PDB entry 7XVE | electron microscopy, 2.70 A resolution | chains A and B of the 3 polymer chains in the assembly

Chain A:
Molecule: Sodium channel protein type 9 subunit alpha
From: Homo sapiens
UniProt: Q15858 (SCN9A_HUMAN); residue numbers follow UniProt; this construct covers 1-1988
Chain sequence (2022 residues; numbered -33 to 1988; the number before each row is that of its first residue; numbers below 1 keep their minus sign (Glu-33 is residue -33)):
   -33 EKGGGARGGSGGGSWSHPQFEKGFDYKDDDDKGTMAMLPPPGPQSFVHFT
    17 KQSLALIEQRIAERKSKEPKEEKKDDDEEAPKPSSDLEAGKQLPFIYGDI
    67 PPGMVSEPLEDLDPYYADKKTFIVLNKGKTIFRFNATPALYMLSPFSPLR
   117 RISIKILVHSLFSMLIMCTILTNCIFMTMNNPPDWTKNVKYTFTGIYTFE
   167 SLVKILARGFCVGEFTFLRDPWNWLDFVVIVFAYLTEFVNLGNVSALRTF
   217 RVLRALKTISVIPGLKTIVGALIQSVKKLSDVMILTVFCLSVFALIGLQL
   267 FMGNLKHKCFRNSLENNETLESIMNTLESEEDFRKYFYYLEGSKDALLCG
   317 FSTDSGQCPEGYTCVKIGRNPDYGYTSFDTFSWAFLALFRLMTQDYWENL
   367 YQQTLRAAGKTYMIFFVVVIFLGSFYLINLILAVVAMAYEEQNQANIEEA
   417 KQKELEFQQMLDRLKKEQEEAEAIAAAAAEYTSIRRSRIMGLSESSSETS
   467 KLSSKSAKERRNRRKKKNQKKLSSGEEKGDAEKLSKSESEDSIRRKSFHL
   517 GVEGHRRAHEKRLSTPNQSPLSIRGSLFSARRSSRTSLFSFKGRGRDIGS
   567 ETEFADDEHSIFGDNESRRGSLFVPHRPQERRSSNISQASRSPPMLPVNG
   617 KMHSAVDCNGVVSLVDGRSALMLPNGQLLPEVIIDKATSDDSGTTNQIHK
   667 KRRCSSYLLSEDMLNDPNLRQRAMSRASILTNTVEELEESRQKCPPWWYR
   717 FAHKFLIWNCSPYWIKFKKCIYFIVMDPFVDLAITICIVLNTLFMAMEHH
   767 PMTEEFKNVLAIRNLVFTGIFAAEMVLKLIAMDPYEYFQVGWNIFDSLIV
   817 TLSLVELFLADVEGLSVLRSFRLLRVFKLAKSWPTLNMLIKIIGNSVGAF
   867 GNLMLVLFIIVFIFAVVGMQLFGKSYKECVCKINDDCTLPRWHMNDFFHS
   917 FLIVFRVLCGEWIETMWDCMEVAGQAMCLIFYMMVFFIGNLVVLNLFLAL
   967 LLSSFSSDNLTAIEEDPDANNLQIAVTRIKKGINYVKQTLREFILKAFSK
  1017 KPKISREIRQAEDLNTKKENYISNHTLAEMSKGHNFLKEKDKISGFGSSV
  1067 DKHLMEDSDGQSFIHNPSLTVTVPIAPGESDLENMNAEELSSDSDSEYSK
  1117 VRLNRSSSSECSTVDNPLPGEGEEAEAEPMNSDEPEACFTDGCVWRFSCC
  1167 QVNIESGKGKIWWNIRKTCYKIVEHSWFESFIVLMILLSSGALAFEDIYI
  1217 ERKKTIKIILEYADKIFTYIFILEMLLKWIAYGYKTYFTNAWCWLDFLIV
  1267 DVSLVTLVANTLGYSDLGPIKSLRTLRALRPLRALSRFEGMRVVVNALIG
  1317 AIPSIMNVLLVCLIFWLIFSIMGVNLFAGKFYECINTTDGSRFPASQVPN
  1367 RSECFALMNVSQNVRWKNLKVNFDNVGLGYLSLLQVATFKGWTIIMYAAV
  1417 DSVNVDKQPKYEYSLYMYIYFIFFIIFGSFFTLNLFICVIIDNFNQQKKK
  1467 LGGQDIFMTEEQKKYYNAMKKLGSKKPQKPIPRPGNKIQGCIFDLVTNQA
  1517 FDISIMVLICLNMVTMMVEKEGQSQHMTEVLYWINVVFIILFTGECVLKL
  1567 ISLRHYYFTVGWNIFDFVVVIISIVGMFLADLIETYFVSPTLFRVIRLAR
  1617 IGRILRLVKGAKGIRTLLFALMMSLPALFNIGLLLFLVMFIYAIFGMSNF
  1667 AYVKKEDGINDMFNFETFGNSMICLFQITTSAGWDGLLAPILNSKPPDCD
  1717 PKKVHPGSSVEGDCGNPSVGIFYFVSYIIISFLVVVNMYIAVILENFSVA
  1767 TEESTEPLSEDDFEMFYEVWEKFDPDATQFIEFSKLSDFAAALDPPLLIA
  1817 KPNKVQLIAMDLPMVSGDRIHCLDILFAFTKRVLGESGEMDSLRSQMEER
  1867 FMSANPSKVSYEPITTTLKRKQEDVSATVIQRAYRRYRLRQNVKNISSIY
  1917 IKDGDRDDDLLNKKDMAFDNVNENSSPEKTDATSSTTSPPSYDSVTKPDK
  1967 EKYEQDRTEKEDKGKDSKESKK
Not modelled in the structure: -33 to 7, 35-46, 428-725, 825-829, 975-984, 1015-1174, 1769-1988
Construct notes: expression tag (-33 to 0); engineered mutation Lys156 (Glu in Q15858), Arg779 (Gly in Q15858), Phe866 (Leu in Q15858), Met870 (Thr in Q15858), Phe874 (Ala in Q15858), Phe947 (Val in Q15858), Phe952 (Met in Q15858), Phe953 (Val in Q15858), Ile1438 (Val in Q15858), Phe1439 (Val in Q15858), Cys1454 (Gly in Q15858)
Swiss-Prot annotation at these positions:
  - site (Is directly targeted by the spider protoxin-II): Glu822, Asp827
  - modified residue: Ser1490 (Phosphoserine)
  - glycosylation (N-linked (GlcNAc...) asparagine): Asn209, Asn283, Asn1352, Asn1366, Asn1375
  - natural variant: Gln10 (Q10R: In PERYTHM), Ile62 (I62V: Found in a patient with febrile seizures; uncertain significance), Pro149 (P149Q: Found in a patient with febrile seizures; uncertain significance), Phe216 (F216S: In PERYTHM), Ser241 (S241T: In PERYTHM), Asn395 (N395K: In PERYTHM), Asn641 (N641Y: Found in patients with febrile seizures plus; uncertain significance), Cys710 (C710Y: Found in a patient with severe myoclonic epilepsy in infancy; uncertain significance), Ile859 (I859T: In PERYTHM), Leu869 (L869F: In PERYTHM; L869H: In PERYTHM), Arg907 (R907Q: In CIP), Arg1007 (R1007C: In PEXPD), 11 further natural variant entries in UniProt
  - mutagenesis: Glu406 (E406K: Hyperpolarizes the voltage dependence of activation by 10.6 mV and prolonges fast-inactivation duration when coexpressed with SCN1B and SCN2B), Glu764 (E764Q: 5-fold less blocked by the spider huwentoxin-IV), Ile778 (I778A: 5-fold less inhibited by the spider protoxin-II), Glu822 (E822A: No change in inhibition (IC(50)) by the spider protoxin-II, but has a significant impact on channel activation by shifiting the V(50) towart 0 mV when targeted by protoxin-II ...), Leu823 (L823A: 9-fold less inhibited by the spider protoxin-II), Phe824 (F824A: 4-fold less inhibited by the spider protoxin-II; F824C: Less inhibited by the spider protoxin-II), Leu825 (L825A: No change in inhibition by the spider protoxin-II; L825C: 19-fold less blocked by the spider huwentoxin-IV), Ala826 (A826L: 8-fold less inhibited by the spider protoxin-II), Asp827 (D827A: 13-fold less blocked by the spider huwentoxin-IV, 3-fold less inhibited by the spider protoxin-II, and has a significant impact on channel activation by shifiting the V(50) towart 0 mV when ...), Glu829 (E829C: 400-fold less blocked by the spider huwentoxin-IV), Thr1409 to Ile1410 (Important increase in inhibition by saxitoxin and little increase in inhibition by tetrodotoxin), Ser1490 (S1490A: Abolishes stimulation by agents that stimulate PKC activity; S1490D/E: Increases current amplitude), 3 further mutagenesis entries in UniProt
Disulfide bonds: Cys315-Cys330, Cys897-Cys903, Cys935-Cys944, Cys1350-Cys1370, Cys1715-Cys1730
Covalently attached groups: N-acetylglucosamine (NAG) linked to Asn283, Asn1352, Asn1366, Asn1375
Residues lining bound ligands:
  - 1PW ((2S,3R,4E)-2-(acetylamino)-3-hydroxyoctadec-4-en-1-yl dihydrogen phosphate): Ile1318, Ile1321, Met1322, Leu1325, Leu1400, Thr1404, Leu1449, Phe1452, Ser1697, Ile1744, Ile1745, Phe1748, Leu1749, Val1752
  - 1-O-octadecyl-sn-glycero-3-phosphocholine (LPE), molecule 1: Asn154, Tyr157, Thr158, Thr160, Gly161, Ile162, Phe165
  - 1-O-octadecyl-sn-glycero-3-phosphocholine (LPE), molecule 2: Ile250, Val253, Phe254, Ser257, Phe347, Ser348, Phe351, Met1529, Met1533, Leu1623, Gly1626, Ala1627, Lys1628, Ile1630
  - 1-O-octadecyl-sn-glycero-3-phosphocholine (LPE), molecule 3: Asp320, Lys376, Thr377, Met379, Val383, Phe387, Gly1648, Leu1651, Phe1652, Met1655, Gly1685, Asn1686, Met1688, Ile1689
  - 1-O-octadecyl-sn-glycero-3-phosphocholine (LPE), molecule 4: Leu759, Met763, His765, Phe772
  - 1-O-octadecyl-sn-glycero-3-phosphocholine (LPE), molecule 5: Lys1176, Trp1178, Trp1179, Arg1182, Tyr1250
  - 1-O-octadecyl-sn-glycero-3-phosphocholine (LPE), molecule 6: Trp1178, Trp1179, Arg1182, Lys1183, Tyr1186, Leu1242, Trp1245, Ile1246, Ala1247, Tyr1248, Gly1249, Tyr1250, Lys1251
  - 1-O-octadecyl-sn-glycero-3-phosphocholine (LPE), molecule 7: Lys1187, Ile1188, His1191, Trp1193, Phe1194, Phe1197, Leu1239
  - 1-O-octadecyl-sn-glycero-3-phosphocholine (LPE), molecule 8: Leu1203, Ser1206, Gly1207, Ala1210, Phe1211, Ala1300, Phe1304, Leu1649, Phe1652, Leu1653, Phe1656, Phe1684
  - 1-O-octadecyl-sn-glycero-3-phosphocholine (LPE), molecule 9: Asp1213, Tyr1215, Arg1218, Lys1219, Thr1683, Phe1684, Gly1685
  - 1-O-octadecyl-sn-glycero-3-phosphocholine (LPE), molecule 10: Ala1257, Trp1258, Leu1261, Leu1292, Leu1295, Leu1298, Val1311, Asn1312, Ile1315, Phe1661
  - 1-O-octadecyl-sn-glycero-3-phosphocholine (LPE), molecule 11: Lys1287, Ser1288, Thr1291, Leu1292, Leu1298, Leu1301, Val1311, Leu1650, Val1654, Ile1657, Tyr1658, Phe1661, Asn1665, Val1735, Phe1738, Tyr1739
  - 1-O-octadecyl-sn-glycero-3-phosphocholine (LPE), molecule 12: Glu1305, Thr1475, Glu1477, Gln1478, Tyr1481, Leu1641, Pro1642, Leu1644, Phe1645
  - 1-O-octadecyl-sn-glycero-3-phosphocholine (LPE), molecule 13: Glu1477, Tyr1481, Ala1484, Met1485, Leu1488, Met1638, Leu1641
  - 1-O-octadecyl-sn-glycero-3-phosphocholine (LPE), molecule 14: Asn1732, Pro1733, Ser1734, Ile1737, Phe1738, Val1741, Ser1742, Ile1745, Ile1746
  - phosphatidyl serine (P5S; O-[(R)-{[(2R)-2,3-bis(octadecanoyloxy)propyl]oxy}(hydroxy)phosphoryl]-L-serine): Val1563, Leu1566, Ile1567, Arg1570, His1571, Phe1574, Phe1583
From the paper describing this entry:
  - conformationally variable residues (domain motion, helix shift, register shift, side-chain flip): Ser211, Arg214, Phe216, Arg217, Arg220, Leu222 to Val227, Phe387, Phe391, Ile1457, Ala1757
  - contacts within the chain: Tyr163-Arg214 (cation-pi contact), Glu166-Arg217 (water-mediated contact), Asp186-Arg220 (water-mediated contact), Trp188-Arg220 (cation-pi contact), Asn189-Arg217 (water-mediated contact), Asn189-Arg220 (water-mediated contact), Asp192-Arg214 (salt bridge), Asp192-Arg217 (water-mediated contact), Asn209-Ser211, Asn209-Gln886, Phe216-Ile876 (hydrophobic contact), Phe216-Ile879 (hydrophobic contact), Phe216-Phe880 (hydrophobic contact)
  - disease-associated variants - I234T, L869F, L869H, Q886E (citing earlier work)

Chain B:
Molecule: Sodium channel subunit beta-1
From: Homo sapiens
UniProt: Q07699 (SCN1B_HUMAN); residues 1-218 here = UniProt positions 1-218
Chain sequence (218 residues; row label = number of the first residue in the row):
     1 MGRLLALVVGAALVSSACGGCVEVDSETEAVYGMTFKILCISCKRRSETN
    51 AETFTEWTFRQKGTEEFVKILRYENEVLQLEEDERFEGRVVWNGSRGTKD
   101 LQDLSIFITNVTYNHSGDYECHVYRLLFFENYEHNTSVVKKIHIEVVDKA
   151 NRDMASIVSEIMMYVLIVVLTIWLVAEMIYCYKKIAAATETAAQENASEY
   201 LAITSESKENCTGVQVAE
Not modelled in the structure: 1-19, 193-218
Swiss-Prot annotation at these positions:
  - glycosylation (N-linked (GlcNAc...) asparagine): Asn93, Asn110, Asn114, Asn135
  - natural variant: Asp25 (D25N: Found in a patient with idiopathic childhood epilepsy), Arg85 (R85H: In ATFB13), Glu87 (E87Q: Found in a patient with non-specific cardiac conduction defects), Ile106 (I106T: In DEE52; uncertain significance), Cys121 (C121W: In GEFSP1), Arg125 (R125C: In DEE52; R125L: In GEFSP1), Asp153 (D153N: In ATFB13)
Disulfide bonds: Cys21-Cys43, Cys40-Cys121
Covalently attached groups: N-acetylglucosamine (NAG) linked to Asn93, Asn110, Asn114, Asn135
Residues lining bound ligands:
  - 1-O-octadecyl-sn-glycero-3-phosphocholine (LPE), molecule 1: Leu170, Trp173, Leu174, Glu177, Cys181
  - 1-O-octadecyl-sn-glycero-3-phosphocholine (LPE), molecule 2: Val175, Met178, Ile179, Tyr182

Interface between chain A and chain B:
Residue-residue contacts - 67 pairs, chain A then chain B:
  Arg277(A) - Asn131(B)  hydrogen bond
  Arg277(A) - Tyr132(B)
  Asn278(A) - Tyr132(B)
  Ser279(A) - Tyr132(B)
  Arg300(A) - Glu130(B)  salt bridge
  Lys301(A) - Asn131(B)
  Tyr304(A) - Glu48(B)  hydrogen bond
  Tyr304(A) - Thr49(B)
  Leu306(A) - Glu48(B)
  Leu313(A) - Arg46(B)
  Gln323(A) - Arg45(B)
  Gln323(A) - Arg46(B)
  Cys324(A) - Arg45(B)  hydrogen bond (backbone-side chain)
  Cys324(A) - Arg46(B)
  Pro325(A) - Arg45(B)  hydrogen bond (backbone-side chain)
  Pro325(A) - Arg46(B)
  Pro325(A) - Phe129(B)  hydrophobic
  Glu326(A) - Cys43(B)
  Glu326(A) - Lys44(B)
  Glu326(A) - Arg45(B)  hydrogen bond (side chain-backbone)
  Glu326(A) - Leu127(B)
  Glu326(A) - Phe129(B)
  Glu326(A) - His134(B)  hydrogen bond (backbone-side chain)
  Gly327(A) - Tyr132(B)  hydrogen bond (backbone-side chain)
  Gly327(A) - His134(B)  hydrogen bond (backbone-side chain)
  Tyr328(A) - Arg45(B)  hydrogen bond (backbone-side chain)
  Tyr328(A) - Phe129(B)
  Tyr328(A) - Tyr132(B)
  Arg372(A) - Arg46(B)
  Asn1180(A) - Tyr182(B)
  Asn1180(A) - Thr189(B)
  Ile1181(A) - Tyr182(B)  hydrophobic
  Lys1183(A) - Ile185(B)
  Thr1184(A) - Met178(B)
  Thr1184(A) - Cys181(B)
  Thr1184(A) - Tyr182(B)
  Thr1184(A) - Ile185(B)
  Cys1185(A) - Met178(B)  hydrophobic
  Lys1187(A) - Cys181(B)
  Lys1187(A) - Lys184(B)
  Lys1187(A) - Ile185(B)
  Ile1188(A) - Met178(B)  hydrophobic
  Ile1214(A) - Val22(B)
  Tyr1215(A) - Val22(B)  hydrophobic
  Glu1217(A) - Val24(B)
  Arg1218(A) - Val22(B)
  Arg1218(A) - Glu23(B)
  Arg1218(A) - Val24(B)
  Ile1224(A) - Ser156(B)
  Tyr1228(A) - Ser159(B)
  Tyr1228(A) - Glu160(B)
  Tyr1228(A) - Met163(B)  hydrophobic
  Lys1231(A) - Met163(B)
  Ile1232(A) - Met163(B)  hydrophobic
  Ile1232(A) - Ile167(B)  hydrophobic
  Tyr1235(A) - Ile167(B)  hydrophobic
  Tyr1235(A) - Thr171(B)  hydrogen bond
  Ile1236(A) - Leu170(B)  hydrophobic
  Leu1239(A) - Leu174(B)  hydrophobic
  Tyr1668(A) - Gly20(B)
  Asp1677(A) - Arg46(B)  salt bridge
  His1721(A) - Gly20(B)
  Pro1722(A) - Gly20(B)
  Pro1722(A) - Cys21(B)
  Pro1722(A) - Val22(B)  hydrogen bond (backbone-backbone)
  Gly1723(A) - Val22(B)
  Gly1723(A) - Ile41(B)
Interface residues without a listed pair, chain A (46 interface residues in all): Glu307, Ile1177, Trp1193, Phe1197, Thr1221, Ile1225, Leu1243, Glu1682
Interface residues without a listed pair, chain B (38 interface residues in all): Gln102, Asp103, Thr136, Arg152, Ala155, Glu177

In short:
The interface between chain A and chain B involves 46 residues on one side and 38 on the other; the contacts
include 11 hydrogen bonds and 2 salt bridges. Among the polar pairs are Arg300(A)-Glu130(B),
Asp1677(A)-Arg46(B) and Arg277(A)-Asn131(B). From the paper: conformational variability at Ser211(A),
Arg214(A) and Phe216(A) among others; contacts within the chain involving Tyr163(A), Arg214(A) and Glu166(A)
among others.
Here chain A is Sodium channel protein type 9 subunit alpha and chain B is Sodium channel subunit beta-1, both
from Homo sapiens. Entry 7XVE (Human Nav1.7 mutant class-I) was determined by electron microscopy, deposited
together with 7XVF.
